PDB entry 8TM2 | X-ray diffraction, 2.85 A resolution | chains A and C

Chain A:
Molecule: NKG2-D type II integral membrane protein
From: Homo sapiens
UniProtKB: P26718 (NKG2D_HUMAN); the construct has insertions or renumbered stretches relative to UniProt, so the offset changes along the chain: 3-135 = UniProt 84-216; 136-264 = UniProt 88-216
Chain sequence (264 residues; row label = number of the first residue in the row):
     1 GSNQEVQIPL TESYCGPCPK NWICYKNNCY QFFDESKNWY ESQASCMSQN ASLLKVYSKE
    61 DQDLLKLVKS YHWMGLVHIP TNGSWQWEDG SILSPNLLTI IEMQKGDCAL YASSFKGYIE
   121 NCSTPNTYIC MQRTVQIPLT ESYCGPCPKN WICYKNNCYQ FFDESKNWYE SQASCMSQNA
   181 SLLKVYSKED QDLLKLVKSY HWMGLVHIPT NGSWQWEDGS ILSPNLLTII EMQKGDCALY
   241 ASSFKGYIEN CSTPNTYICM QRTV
Not modelled in the structure: 1-10, 264
Disulfide bonds: Cys-15/Cys-24, Cys-18/Cys-29, Cys-46/Cys-130, Cys-108/Cys-122, Cys-144/Cys-153, Cys-147/Cys-158, Cys-175/Cys-259, Cys-237/Cys-251
Covalently attached groups: N-acetylglucosamine (NAG) linked to Asn-50, Asn-82, Asn-121, Asn-211
Differences from the reference sequence: expression tag (1-2)
Swiss-Prot annotation at these positions:
  - glycosylation (N-linked (GlcNAc...) asparagine): Asn-50, Asn-82, Asn-121, Asn-179, Asn-211, Asn-250

Chain C:
Molecule: MHC class I polypeptide-related sequence A
From: Homo sapiens
UniProtKB: Q29983 (MICA_HUMAN); residues 1-182 here correspond to UniProt positions 24-205 (UniProt number = residue number + 23)
Chain sequence (188 residues; each row starts with the number of its first residue):
     1 EPHSLRYNLT VLSWDGSVQS GFLTEVHLDG QPFLRCDRQK CRAKPQGQWA EDVLGNKTWD
    61 RETRDLTAWG KDLRMTLAHI KDQKEGLHSL QEIRVCEIHE DNSTRSSQHF YYDGELFLSQ
   121 NLETLEWTMP QSSRAQTLAM NVRNFLKEDA MQTDTHYRAM HADCLFELRR YLKSGVVLRR
   181 TVHHHHHH
Not modelled in the structure: 45-57, 179-188
Disulfide bonds: Cys-36/Cys-41, Cys-96/Cys-164
Covalently attached groups: N-acetylglucosamine (NAG) linked to Asn-8, Asn-102
Differences from the reference sequence: conflict Ala-68 (Gly91 in Q29983), Trp-69 (Asn92 in Q29983), Leu-125 (Lys148 in Q29983), Gln-152 (Lys175 in Q29983), Asp-154 (Lys177 in Q29983), Arg-158 (His181 in Q29983), Phe-166 (Gln189 in Q29983); expression tag (183-188)
Swiss-Prot annotation at these positions:
  - glycosylation (N-linked (GlcNAc...) asparagine): Asn-8, Asn-56

Interface between chain A and chain C:
Residue-residue contacts (53; chain A residue first):
  Lys-69(A) with Ala-150(C), hydrogen bond (side chain-backbone); Met-151(C)
  Ser-70(A) with His-156(C), hydrogen bond
  Tyr-71(A) with His-156(C); Ala-159(C)
  Thr-99(A) with Phe-166(C)
  Ile-100(A) with Phe-166(C)
  Ile-101(A) with Ala-162(C), hydrophobic; Asp-163(C); Phe-166(C), hydrophobic
  Glu-102(A) with Ala-162(C)
  Met-103(A) with Arg-158(C); Ala-159(C), hydrogen bond (side chain-backbone); Ala-162(C), hydrophobic
  Gln-104(A) with Arg-158(C), hydrogen bond
  Leu-110(A) with Thr-155(C)
  Tyr-118(A) with Ala-159(C), hydrophobic; Asp-163(C), hydrogen bond
  Glu-120(A) with Arg-158(C), salt bridge
  Asn-126(A) with Thr-155(C)
  Ser-199(A) with Lys-71(C)
  Tyr-200(A) with Arg-38(C); Lys-71(C); Arg-74(C), hydrogen bond; Met-75(C), hydrophobic
  Ile-230(A) with His-79(C)
  Glu-231(A) with Ala-78(C); Lys-81(C), hydrogen bond (backbone-side chain)
  Met-232(A) with Gly-16(C); Ser-17(C); Val-18(C), hydrogen bond (backbone-backbone); Arg-74(C); Met-75(C); Ala-78(C), hydrophobic
  Gln-233(A) with Ser-17(C); Val-18(C); Ser-20(C); Arg-74(C)
  Lys-234(A) with Trp-14(C); Asp-15(C), hydrogen bond (side chain-backbone); Ser-17(C), hydrogen bond (backbone-side chain)
  Ala-241(A) with Met-75(C), hydrophobic
  Ser-243(A) with Met-151(C)
  Lys-245(A) with Asp-149(C), salt bridge
  Tyr-247(A) with Met-75(C), hydrophobic; His-79(C), hydrogen bond; Phe-145(C)
  Glu-249(A) with Arg-74(C), salt bridge
  Thr-253(A) with Ser-20(C); Arg-38(C)
  Pro-254(A) with Arg-38(C), hydrogen bond (backbone-side chain)
  Asn-255(A) with Arg-38(C)
  Thr-256(A) with Lys-71(C)
Also at the interface, not in a pair above, chain A (32 interface residues in all): Lys-116, Thr-124, Ser-242
Also at the interface, not in a pair above, chain C (26 interface residues in all): Gln-19, Asp-72

Overview:
32 residues of chain A face 26 of chain C across their interface; the contacts include 12 hydrogen bonds and 3
salt bridges. Polar contacts include Glu-120(A)/Arg-158(C), Lys-245(A)/Asp-149(C) and Glu-249(A)/Arg-74(C).
Covalently linked N-acetylglucosamine: at Asn-50(A), Asn-82(A), Asn-121(A) and Asn-211(A).
Here chain A is NKG2-D type II integral membrane protein and chain C is MHC class I polypeptide-related
sequence A, both from Homo sapiens. Entry 8TM2 (Preclinical Characterization of Pan-NKG2D Ligand-Binding NKG2D
Receptor Decoys) was determined by X-ray diffraction (same publication as 8TLZ and 8TM0).
